PDB entry 7NAV | electron microscopy, 4.80 A resolution (low resolution: residue-level contacts below are approximate; hydrogen-bond / salt-bridge calls are withheld) | chains A and I of the 22 polymer chains in the assembly

== Chain A ==
Molecule: 16S rRNA
Organism: Escherichia coli (strain K12)
Sequence (1542 nucleotides; numbered 1 to 1542; the number before each row is that of its first residue):
     1 AAAUUGAAGAGUUUGAUCAUGGCUCAGAUUGAACGCUGGCGGCAGGCCUA
    51 ACACAUGCAAGUCGAACGGUAACAGGAAGAAGCUUGCUUCUUUGCUGACG
   101 AGUGGCGGACGGGUGAGUAAUGUCUGGGAAACUGCCUGAUGGAGGGGGAU
   151 AACUACUGGAAACGGUAGCUAAUACCGCAUAACGUCGCAAGACCAAAGAG
   201 GGGGACCUUCGGGCCUCUUGCCAUCGGAUGUGCCCAGAUGGGAUUAGCUA
   251 GUAGGUGGGGUAACGGCUCACCUAGGCGACGAUCCCUAGCUGGUCUGAGA
   301 GGAUGACCAGCCACACUGGAACUGAGACACGGUCCAGACUCCUACGGGAG
   351 GCAGCAGUGGGGAAUAUUGCACAAUGGGCGCAAGCCUGAUGCAGCCAUGC
   401 CGCGUGUAUGAAGAAGGCCUUCGGGUUGUAAAGUACUUUCAGCGGGGAGG
   451 AAGGGAGUAAAGUUAAUACCUUUGCUCAUUGACGUUACCCGCAGAAGAAG
   501 CACCGGCUAACUCCGUGCCAGCAGCCXCGGUAAUACGGAGGGUGCAAGCG
   551 UUAAUCGGAAUUACUGGGCGUAAAGCGCACGCAGGCGGUUUGUUAAGUCA
   601 GAUGUGAAAUCCCCGGGCUCAACCUGGGAACUGCAUCUGAUACUGGCAAG
   651 CUUGAGUCUCGUAGAGGGGGGUAGAAUUCCAGGUGUAGCGGUGAAAUGCG
   701 UAGAGAUCUGGAGGAAUACCGGUGGCGAAGGCGGCCCCCUGGACGAAGAC
   751 UGACGCUCAGGUGCGAAAGCGUGGGGAGCAAACAGGAUUAGAUACCCUGG
   801 UAGUCCACGCCGUAAACGAUGUCGACUUGGAGGUUGUGCCCUUGAGGCGU
   851 GGCUUCCGGAGCUAACGCGUUAAGUCGACCGCCUGGGGAGUACGGCCGCA
   901 AGGUUAAAACUCAAAUGAAUUGACGGGGGCCCGCACAAGCGGUGGAGCAU
   951 GUGGUUUAAUUCGAUGXAACGCGAAGAACCUUACCUGGUCUUGACAUCCA
  1001 CGGAAGUUUUCAGAGAUGAGAAUGUGCCUUCGGGAACCGUGAGACAGGUG
  1051 CUGCAUGGCUGUCGUCAGCUCGUGUUGUGAAAUGUUGGGUUAAGUCCCGC
  1101 AACGAGCGCAACCCUUAUCCUUUGUUGCCAGCGGUCCGGCCGGGAACUCA
  1151 AAGGAGACUGCCAGUGAUAAACUGGAGGAAGGUGGGGAUGACGUCAAGUC
  1201 AUCAUGGCCCUUACGACCAGGGCUACACACGUGCUACAAUGGCGCAUACA
  1251 AAGAGAAGCGACCUCGCGAGAGCAAGCGGACCUCAUAAAGUGCGUCGUAG
  1301 UCCGGAUUGGAGUCUGCAACUCGACUCCAUGAAGUCGGAAUCGCUAGUAA
  1351 UCGUGGAUCAGAAUGCCACGGUGAAUACGUUCCCGGGCCUUGUACACACC
  1401 GCCCGUXACACCAUGGGAGUGGGUUGCAAAAGAAGUAGGUAGCUUAACCU
  1451 UCGGGAGGGCGCUUACCACUUUGUGAUUCAUGACUGGGGUGAAGUCGUAA
  1501 CAAGGUAACCGUAGGGGAACCUGCGGUUGGAUCACCUCCUUA
Not modelled in the structure: 1398-1408, 1492-1506, 1537-1542
Covalently attached groups: covalent link U793-MA6_1518
Modified / non-standard residues: PSU (pseudouridine-5'-monophosphate) at position 516, G7M (N7-methyl-guanosine-5'-monophosphate) at position 527, 2MG (2N-methylguanosine-5'-monophosphate) at position 966, 5MC (5-methylcytidine-5'-monophosphate) at position 967, 2MG (2N-methylguanosine-5'-monophosphate) at position 1207, 4OC (4n,o2'-methylcytidine-5'-monophosphate) at position 1402, 5MC (5-methylcytidine-5'-monophosphate) at position 1407, UR3 (3-methyluridine-5'-monophoshate) at position 1498, 2MG (2N-methylguanosine-5'-monophosphate) at position 1516, MA6 (6N-dimethyladenosine-5'-monophoshate) at position 1518, MA6 (6N-dimethyladenosine-5'-monophoshate) at position 1519
Bound ions: Mg2+ site 1: G31, C48; Mg2+ site 2: C48, U114, G115; Mg2+ site 3 near A53 (its only coordinating residue here); Mg2+ site 4: C58, A59, U387; Mg2+ site 5: A109, G331; Mg2+ site 6 near G113 (its only coordinating residue here); Mg2+ site 7: A116, G117, G289; Mg2+ site 8 near U150 (its only coordinating residue here); Mg2+ site 9 near A171 (its only coordinating residue here); Mg2+ site 10 near C352 (its only coordinating residue here); Mg2+ site 11: G450, A452; Mg2+ site 12 near A547 (its only coordinating residue here); 19 more Mg2+ sites not listed
From the paper describing this entry:
  - conformationally variable residues (order/disorder transition): U1393 to A1394

== Chain I ==
Molecule: 30S ribosomal protein S9
Organism: Escherichia coli (strain K12)
UniProt: P0A7X3 (RS9_ECOLI); residues 1-130 here = UniProt positions 1-130
Amino-acid sequence (130 residues; numbered 1 to 130; the number before each row is that of its first residue):
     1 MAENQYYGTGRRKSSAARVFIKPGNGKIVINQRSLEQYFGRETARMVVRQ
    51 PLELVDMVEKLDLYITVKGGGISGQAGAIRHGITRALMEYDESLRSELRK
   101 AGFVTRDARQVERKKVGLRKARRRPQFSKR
Not modelled in the structure: 1-3
Swiss-Prot annotation at these positions:
  - mutagenesis: Thr105 to Arg130 (Cold sensitive for growth at 30 degrees Celsius. 350-fold reduced affinity of the 30S subunit P site for certain tRNAs in vitro), Ser128 to Arg130 (Very cold sensitive for growth at 30 degrees Celsius. Almost no P site binding of certain tRNAs in vitro)

== Chain A / chain I interface ==
Pairs across the interface (94; chain A residue first):
  G942(A) with Gln126(I)
  U943(A) with Gln126(I)
  U1116(A) with Gln110(I)
  A1117(A) with Arg106(I); Ala108(I)
  U1118(A) with Arg11(I); Arg106(I)
  C1119(A) with Arg11(I)
  C1128(A) with Arg18(I)
  C1129(A) with Arg18(I)
  A1130(A) with Arg18(I); Phe20(I); Tyr64(I)
  A1146(A) with Arg18(I)
  C1147(A) with Thr9(I); Arg18(I)
  U1148(A) with Thr9(I); Arg18(I)
  C1149(A) with Arg11(I)
  G1178(A) with Arg95(I); Arg99(I)
  A1179(A) with Arg95(I); Arg99(I); Val104(I); Thr105(I); Arg106(I)
  A1180(A) with Arg99(I)
  G1186(A) with Glu112(I); Lys115(I)
  G1187(A) with Lys115(I)
  U1232(A) with Arg119(I); Gln126(I); Ser128(I)
  G1233(A) with Arg119(I); Gln126(I)
  A1248(A) with Arg33(I)
  C1249(A) with Gly70(I); Gly71(I); Ile72(I); Gln75(I)
  A1250(A) with Lys68(I); Gly69(I); Gly70(I); Gln75(I)
  A1251(A) with Gly69(I)
  U1291(A) with Gly40(I)
  A1340(A) with Arg130(I)
  U1341(A) with Arg130(I)
  C1342(A) with Gln126(I); Phe127(I); Lys129(I)
  G1343(A) with Arg123(I); Arg124(I); Pro125(I); Lys129(I)
  C1344(A) with Arg122(I); Arg124(I)
  U1345(A) with Arg122(I)
  A1346(A) with Arg122(I)
  G1347(A) with Arg12(I); Lys13(I); Arg109(I); Gln110(I); Val111(I)
  U1348(A) with Val111(I); Glu112(I); Arg122(I)
  A1349(A) with Lys120(I); Arg122(I); Arg123(I)
  A1350(A) with Lys120(I); Arg123(I)
  C1367(A) with Lys114(I); Val116(I); Gly117(I)
  A1368(A) with Arg113(I); Lys114(I); Val116(I)
  C1369(A) with Arg113(I); Lys114(I)
  G1370(A) with Ser14(I); Val111(I)
  G1371(A) with Lys13(I); Ser14(I); Gly70(I); Gly71(I)
  U1372(A) with Lys13(I); Gly71(I); Ile72(I); Ser73(I); Gly74(I)
  G1373(A) with Lys13(I); Arg41(I); Ser73(I)
Also at the interface, not in a pair above, chain A (52 interface residues in all): C934, C936, 5MC_967, A968, G1231, G1290, U1351, C1366, A1374
Also at the interface, not in a pair above, chain I (51 interface residues in all): Ala16, Tyr38, Val67, Arg85, Leu118, Ala121

== In short ==
52 residues of chain A and 51 residues of chain I are in contact. G31(A) and C48(A) coordinate Mg2+ site 1.
The Mg2+ site 2 is built by C48(A), U114(A) and G115(A). From UniProt: 3 mutagenesis sites on chain I. The
paper reports conformational variability at U1393(A).
Chain A is 16S rRNA and chain I is 30S ribosomal protein S9, both from Escherichia coli (strain K12); the
structure, Bacterial 30S ribosomal subunit assembly complex state D (Consensus refinement), was determined by
electron microscopy, deposited together with 7AF3, 7AF5, 7AF8, 7AFA, 7AFD, 7AFH and 17 further entries.
